7ARB - chains L and c of the 47 polymer chains in the assembly; structure by electron microscopy, 3.41 A resolution.

# Chain L
Protein: NADH-ubiquinone oxidoreductase chain 5
Source organism: Arabidopsis thaliana
Notes: EC 7.1.1.2
UniProt: B5TM94 (B5TM94_ARATH); residue numbers follow UniProt; this construct covers 1-669
Amino-acid sequence (669 residues; row label = number of the first residue in the row):
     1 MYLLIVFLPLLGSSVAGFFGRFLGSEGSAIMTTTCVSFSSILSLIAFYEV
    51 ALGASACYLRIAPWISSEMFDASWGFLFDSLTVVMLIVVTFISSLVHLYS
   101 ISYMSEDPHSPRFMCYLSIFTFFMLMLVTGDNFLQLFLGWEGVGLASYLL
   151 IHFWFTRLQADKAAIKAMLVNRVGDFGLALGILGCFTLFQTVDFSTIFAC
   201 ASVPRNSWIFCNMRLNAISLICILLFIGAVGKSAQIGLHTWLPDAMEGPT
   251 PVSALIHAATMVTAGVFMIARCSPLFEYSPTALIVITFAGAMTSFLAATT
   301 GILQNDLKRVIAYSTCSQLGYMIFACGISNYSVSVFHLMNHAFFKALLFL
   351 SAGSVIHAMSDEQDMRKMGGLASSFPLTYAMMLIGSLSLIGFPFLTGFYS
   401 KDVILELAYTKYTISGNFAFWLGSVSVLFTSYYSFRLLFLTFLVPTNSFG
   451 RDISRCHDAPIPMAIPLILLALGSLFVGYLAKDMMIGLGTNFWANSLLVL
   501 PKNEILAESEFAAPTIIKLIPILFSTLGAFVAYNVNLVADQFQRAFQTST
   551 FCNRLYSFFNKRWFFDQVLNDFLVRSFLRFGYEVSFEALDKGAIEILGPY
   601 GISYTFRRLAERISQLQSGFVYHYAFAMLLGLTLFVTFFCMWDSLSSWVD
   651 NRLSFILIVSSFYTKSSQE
Unresolved in the structure: 616-669
Construct notes: conflict Phe91 (Ser in B5TM94)
Small-molecule neighbours: phosphatidylcholine (PC7; (7S)-4-hydroxy-N,N,N-trimethyl-9-oxo-7-[(palmitoyloxy)methyl]-3,5,8-trioxa-4-phosphahexacosan-1-aminium 4-oxide): Leu10, Ser13, Ser14, Gly17, Phe18, His109, Arg112, Cys115, Tyr116, Ile119, Phe122, Phe123, Leu145, Leu149

# Chain c
Protein: Transmembrane protein
Source organism: Arabidopsis thaliana
UniProt: Q8VZT9 (Q8VZT9_ARATH); residues 1-88 here = UniProt positions 1-88
Amino-acid sequence (88 residues; each row starts with the number of its first residue):
     1 MGGGDHGHGAEGGDFRAKVWSMTGGPNCRPKHWRRNTAIAMFGVFLVCIP
    51 IAKLSAKLEQRPHMPVRPIPSQIWCKNFGTKDDYEKEH
Unresolved in the structure: 1-12
Small-molecule neighbours: phosphatidylcholine (PC7; (7S)-4-hydroxy-N,N,N-trimethyl-9-oxo-7-[(palmitoyloxy)methyl]-3,5,8-trioxa-4-phosphahexacosan-1-aminium 4-oxide): Arg16, Val19, Ser21, Met22, Thr23, Gly24, Gly25, Pro26

# Chain L / chain c interface
Contacting residue pairs (72; chain L residue first):
  Met1(L) with Ser55(c), hydrogen bond (backbone-side chain); Ser71(c)
  Tyr2(L) with Ser55(c), hydrogen bond (backbone-side chain); Glu59(c); Arg61(c)
  Leu3(L) with Ile51(c), hydrophobic; Ser55(c)
  Leu4(L) with Cys48(c); Ile51(c), hydrophobic; Ala52(c), hydrophobic
  Leu8(L) with Cys48(c), hydrophobic
  Leu11(L) with Val47(c), hydrophobic; Cys48(c), hydrophobic
  Val15(L) with Val44(c), hydrophobic
  Gly17(L) with Met22(c); Thr23(c)
  Phe18(L) with Met22(c), hydrophobic
  Gly20(L) with Met22(c), hydrogen bond (backbone-backbone); Thr23(c)
  Arg21(L) with Trp20(c); Ser21(c); Met22(c), hydrogen bond (backbone-backbone); Thr23(c), hydrogen bond (backbone-backbone); Gly24(c); Cys28(c); Pro30(c)
  Phe22(L) with Pro30(c); Trp33(c); Asn36(c), hydrogen bond (backbone-side chain)
  Leu23(L) with Trp33(c); Asn36(c); Thr37(c)
  Gly24(L) with Cys28(c); Pro30(c)
  Ser25(L) with Cys28(c), hydrogen bond (backbone-backbone)
  Glu26(L) with Arg29(c), salt bridge; Trp33(c)
  Gly27(L) with Trp33(c); Thr37(c)
  Ile30(L) with Met41(c), hydrophobic
  Met31(L) with Thr37(c); Ala40(c), hydrophobic; Met41(c), hydrophobic
  Ile45(L) with Pro70(c), hydrophobic
  Tyr48(L) with Arg67(c); Pro68(c); Pro70(c)
  Glu49(L) with Arg61(c), salt bridge; Ile69(c); Ser71(c), hydrogen bond
  Leu52(L) with Arg67(c)
  Gly53(L) with Pro65(c); Val66(c), hydrogen bond (backbone-backbone)
  Ser55(L) with Arg61(c), hydrogen bond (backbone-side chain); His63(c); Pro65(c)
  Ala56(L) with Arg61(c); Pro62(c)
  Cys57(L) with Glu59(c), hydrogen bond; Gln60(c); Arg61(c)
  Tyr58(L) with Gln60(c), hydrogen bond (backbone-backbone); Pro62(c), hydrophobic
  Leu59(L) with Leu58(c); Glu59(c)
  Arg60(L) with Leu58(c)
  Ile61(L) with Leu58(c)
  Pro108(L) with Pro26(c), hydrophobic; Asn27(c), hydrogen bond (backbone-backbone)
  His109(L) with Pro26(c)
  Pro111(L) with Thr23(c)
  Arg112(L) with Thr23(c)
Other interface residues (no listed pair), chain L (41 interface residues in all): Phe7, Phe19, Cys35, Val50, Ala54, Glu106
Other interface residues (no listed pair), chain c (38 interface residues in all): Gly25, Leu54, Met64, Trp74

# In short
The interface between chain L and chain c involves 41 residues on one side and 38 on the other; the contacts
include 13 hydrogen bonds and 2 salt bridges. Polar contacts include Glu26(L)-Arg29(c), Glu49(L)-Arg61(c) and
Met1(L)-Ser55(c). Phosphatidylcholine is bound between chain L and chain c.
Here chain L is NADH-ubiquinone oxidoreductase chain 5 and chain c is Transmembrane protein, both from
Arabidopsis thaliana. Entry 7ARB (Cryo-EM structure of Arabidopsis thaliana Complex-I (complete composition))
was determined by electron microscopy, deposited together with 7AQQ, 7AQR, 7AQW, 7AR7, 7AR8, 7AR9, 7ARC and
7ARD.
